1TWJ - chains B and C of the 4 polymer chains in the assembly; structure by X-ray diffraction, 2.50 A resolution.

Chain B (and C):
Molecule: Hypothetical UPF0062 protein yexA
Source organism: Bacillus subtilis
Notes: chain C of this document is another copy of the same molecule, construct and numbering; everything in this record applies to it too
UniProt: P12049 (YEXA_BACSU); numbering as in UniProt (aligned over 1-84)
Sequence (84 residues; row label = number of the first residue in the row):
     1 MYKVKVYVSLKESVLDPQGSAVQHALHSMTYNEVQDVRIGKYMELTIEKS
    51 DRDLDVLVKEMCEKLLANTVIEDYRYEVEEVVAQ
Not modelled in the structure: 81-84 (chain C: 80-84)

Chain B / chain C interface:
Contacting residue pairs - 16 pairs, chain B then chain C:
  Y2(B) - D55(C)  hydrogen bond
  D53(B) - D53(C)
  L54(B) - D53(C)
  L54(B) - D55(C)
  D55(B) - D53(C)
  D55(B) - L54(C)  hydrogen bond (side chain-backbone)
  R75(B) - E77(C)  salt bridge
  R75(B) - V78(C)
  R75(B) - E79(C)
  Y76(B) - E77(C)
  Y76(B) - V78(C)  hydrogen bond (backbone-backbone)
  E77(B) - Y76(C)
  E77(B) - E77(C)
  V78(B) - D55(C)
  V78(B) - R75(C)
  V78(B) - Y76(C)  hydrogen bond (backbone-backbone)
Interface residues without a listed pair, chain B (10 interface residues in all): E79, E80
Interface residues without a listed pair, chain C (11 interface residues in all): R52, K59, Y74

In short:
The interface between chain B and chain C involves 10 residues on one side and 11 on the other, with 4
hydrogen bonds and 1 salt bridge. Among the polar pairs are R75(B)-E77(C), Y2(B)-D55(C) and D55(B)-L54(C).
Both chains are Hypothetical UPF0062 protein yexA (Bacillus subtilis). Entry 1TWJ (Crystal Structure of B.
subtilis PurS P21 Crystal Form) was determined by X-ray diffraction, deposited together with 1T4A.
